3Q8K - chains A and D of the 4 polymer chains in the assembly; structure by X-ray diffraction, 2.20 A resolution.

[Chain A]
Protein: Flap endonuclease 1
Source organism: Homo sapiens
Notes: EC 3.1.-.-
UniProt: P39748 (FEN1_HUMAN); residue numbers follow UniProt; this construct covers 2-336
Amino-acid sequence (341 residues; numbered 2 to 342; the number before each row is that of its first residue):
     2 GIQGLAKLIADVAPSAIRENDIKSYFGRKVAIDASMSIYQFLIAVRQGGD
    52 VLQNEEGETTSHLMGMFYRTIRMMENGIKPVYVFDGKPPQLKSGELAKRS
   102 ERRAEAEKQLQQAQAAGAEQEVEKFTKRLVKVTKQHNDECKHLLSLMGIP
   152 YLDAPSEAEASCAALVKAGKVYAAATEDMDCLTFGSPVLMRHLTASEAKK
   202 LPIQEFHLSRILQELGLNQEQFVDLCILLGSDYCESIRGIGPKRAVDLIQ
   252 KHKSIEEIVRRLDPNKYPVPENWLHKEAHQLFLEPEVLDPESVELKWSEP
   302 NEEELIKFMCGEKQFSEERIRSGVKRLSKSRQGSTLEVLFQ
Differences from the reference sequence: expression tag (337-342)
UniProt features mapped onto this chain:
  - region: Thr336 (Interaction with PCNA)
  - binding site (Mg(2+)): Asp34, Asp86, Glu158, Glu160, Asp179, Asp181, Asp233
  - binding site (DNA): Arg47, Arg70, Glu158, Gly231, Asp233
  - modified residue: Arg19 (Symmetric dimethylarginine), Lys80 (N6-acetyllysine), Arg100 (Symmetric dimethylarginine), Arg104 (Symmetric dimethylarginine), Ser187 (Phosphoserine), Arg192 (Symmetric dimethylarginine), Ser197 (Phosphoserine), Ser255 (Phosphoserine), Ser293 (Phosphoserine), Ser335 (Phosphoserine), Thr336 (Phosphothreonine)
  - mutagenesis: Arg29 (R29A: No significant effect on exonuclease activity or flap endonuclease activity), Asp34 (D34A: Loss of flap endonuclease activity but substrate binding activity is retained), Arg47 (R47A: Significantly reduced exonuclease activity and reduced substrate binding. The positions of the cleavage sites are also shifted), Arg70 (R70A: Loss of exonuclease activity and reduced endonuclease activity. Reduced substrate binding), Arg73 (R73A: No significant effect on exonuclease activity or flap endonuclease activity), Lys80 (K80A: No significant effect on exonuclease activity or flap endonuclease activity), Asp86 (D86A: Loss of flap endonuclease activity but substrate binding activity is retained), Arg103 (R103A: No effect on flap endonuclease activity or substrate binding), Glu158 (E158A: Loss of flap endonuclease activity and substrate binding), Asp179 (D179A: No effect on flap endonuclease activity or substrate binding), Asp181 (D181A: Loss of flap endonuclease activity but substrate binding activity is retained), Ser187 (S187A: Fails to translocate from nucleoli to the nuclear plasma; S187D: Diminishes nucleolar localization), 3 further mutagenesis entries in UniProt
Ion coordination: samarium (III) ion site 1: Glu57, Glu313; samarium (III) ion site 2: Glu57, Glu59, Glu313; samarium (III) ion site 3: Asp86, Glu160 (shared with 1 residue of chain E); samarium (III) ion site 4: Glu160, Asp179, Asp181 (together with hydroxide ion) (shared with 1 residue of chain E); K+: Ser237, Ile238, Ile241 (shared with DT5(D) of chain D)
Small-molecule neighbours: hydroxide ion (OH): Gly2, Glu160, Asp179, Asp181, Asp233
Reported in the primary citation:
  - K+ coordination: Ile238
  - binding site for the 18-nt DNA strand (chain D): Arg47, Lys128, Arg239, Lys244, Arg245, Arg320
  - binding site for the 11-nt DNA strand: Gly2, Tyr40, Lys93, Arg100, Lys132, Val133, Arg192, Arg245
  - binding site for the 7-nt DNA strand: Arg47, Gln54, Thr61, Lys314
  - specificity-determining residues: Glu56 to Glu59
  - catalytic residues: Lys93, Arg100 (proposed by the authors, not directly observed)
  - samarium (III) ion coordination: Asp86, Glu160, Asp179, Asp181
  - samarium (III) ion coordination through a water molecule: Asp34, Glu158, Asp233
  - catalytic residues: Tyr40, Asp181
  - contacts within the chain: Arg47-Lys128 (hydrophobic contact)
  - conformationally variable residues (side-chain flip): Tyr40
  - mutagenesis - Y40A (20-fold), R47A (30-fold), K93A (>400-fold), R100A (>400-fold), R104A, R129A (1.5-fold), D181A (>800-fold): decreased catalytic activity

[Chain D]
Molecule: 18-nt DNA strand
Sequence (18 nucleotides; numbered 1 to 18; the number before each row is that of its first residue):
     1 ACTCTGCCTCAAGACGGT
Ion coordination: K+: DT5 (shared with Ser237(A), Ile238(A), Ile241(A) of chain A)

[Chain A / chain D interface]
Pairs across the interface (30; chain A residue first):
  Phe42(A) - DG13(D)  phosphate contact
  Ile44(A) - DA12(D)  base contact
  Ala45(A) - DA12(D)  sugar contact
  Ala45(A) - DG13(D)  base contact
  Val46(A) - DG13(D)  base contact
  Arg47(A) - DG13(D)  base contact
  Met65(A) - DG13(D)  base contact
  Tyr69(A) - DA14(D)  phosphate contact
  Tyr69(A) - DC15(D)  sugar contact
  Arg70(A) - DG13(D)  hydrogen bond to the phosphate
  Arg70(A) - DA14(D)  salt bridge to the phosphate
  Arg73(A) - DA14(D)  salt bridge to the phosphate
  Arg73(A) - DC15(D)  salt bridge to the phosphate
  Lys128(A) - DA12(D)  base contact
  Thr195(A) - DA14(D)  phosphate contact
  Ser197(A) - DA14(D)  phosphate contact
  Glu198(A) - DC15(D)  phosphate contact
  Arg239(A) - DT5(D)  hydrogen bond to the phosphate
  Arg239(A) - DG6(D)  salt bridge to the phosphate
  Gly240(A) - DC4(D)  sugar contact
  Gly240(A) - DT5(D)  hydrogen bond to the phosphate
  Ile241(A) - DC4(D)  phosphate contact
  Gly242(A) - DC4(D)  hydrogen bond to the phosphate
  Pro243(A) - DC4(D)  phosphate contact
  Lys244(A) - DT3(D)  phosphate contact
  Lys244(A) - DC4(D)  hydrogen bond to the phosphate
  Arg245(A) - DT3(D)  hydrogen bond to the phosphate
  Arg245(A) - DC4(D)  hydrogen bond to the phosphate
  Arg320(A) - DC15(D)  sugar contact
  Arg320(A) - DG16(D)  phosphate contact
Interface residues without a listed pair, chain A (23 interface residues in all): Ile238, Ala246

[Overview]
The interface between chain A and chain D involves 23 residues on one side and 9 on the other, with 7 hydrogen
bonds and 4 salt bridges. Among the polar pairs are Arg70(A)-DG13(D), Arg239(A)-DT5(D) and Gly240(A)-DT5(D).
From the paper: catalytic residues Lys93(A), Arg100(A) and Tyr40(A) among others; Y40A, R47A and K93A of chain
A, among others, reduce catalytic activity; 7 substitutions were tested in all.
Chain A is Flap endonuclease 1 (Homo sapiens) and chain D is an 18-nt DNA strand; the structure, Crystal
Structure of Human Flap Endonuclease FEN1 (WT) in complex with product 5'-flap DNA, SM3+, and ..., was
determined by X-ray diffraction, deposited together with 3Q8M.
